5FUU - chains A and E of the 10 polymer chains in the assembly; structure by electron microscopy, 4.19 A resolution (low resolution: residue-level contacts below are approximate; hydrogen-bond / salt-bridge calls are withheld).

# Chain A (and E)
Protein: HIV-1 envelope glycoprotein GP160
Source organism: Human immunodeficiency virus 1
Notes: fragment: gp120, residues 30-502; chain E of this document is another copy of the same molecule, construct and numbering; everything in this record applies to it too
Reference sequence: Q75760 (Q75760_9HIV1); the construct lacks a stretch of the UniProt sequence and is renumbered around it, so the offset changes along the chain: 31-147 = UniProt 30-146; 150-309 = UniProt 147-306; 312-321 = UniProt 307-316; 322-355 = UniProt 318-351; 3 more segments
Chain sequence (473 residues; numbered 31 to 511 plus 1 insertion-coded residue; 9 numbers in that range are skipped by the numbering (no residue carries them; nothing is unmodelled there); the number before each row is that of its first residue):
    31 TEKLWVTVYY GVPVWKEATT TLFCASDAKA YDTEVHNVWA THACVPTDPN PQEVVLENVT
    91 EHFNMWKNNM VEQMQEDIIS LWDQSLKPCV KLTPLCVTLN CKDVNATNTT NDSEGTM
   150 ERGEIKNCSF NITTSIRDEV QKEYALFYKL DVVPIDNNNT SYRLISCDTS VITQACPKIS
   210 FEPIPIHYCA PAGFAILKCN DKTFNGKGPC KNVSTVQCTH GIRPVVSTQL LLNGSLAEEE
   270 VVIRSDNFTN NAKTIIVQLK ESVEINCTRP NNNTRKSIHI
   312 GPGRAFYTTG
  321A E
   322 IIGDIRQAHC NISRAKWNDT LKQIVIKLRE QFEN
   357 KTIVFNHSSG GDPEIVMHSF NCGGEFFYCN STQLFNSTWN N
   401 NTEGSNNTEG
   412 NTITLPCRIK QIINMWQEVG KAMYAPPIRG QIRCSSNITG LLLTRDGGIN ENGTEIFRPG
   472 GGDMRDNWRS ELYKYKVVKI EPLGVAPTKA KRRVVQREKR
Not modelled in the structure: 58-63, 138-147, 403-407, 509-511 (chain E: 59-63, 137-147, 405-409, 508-511)
Disulfides: Cys-54/Cys-74, Cys-119/Cys-205, Cys-126/Cys-196, Cys-131/Cys-157, Cys-218/Cys-247, Cys-228/Cys-239, Cys-296/Cys-331, Cys-378/Cys-445, Cys-385/Cys-418
Covalent attachments: N-acetylglucosamine (NAG) linked to Asn-88, Asn-135, Asn-156, Asn-160, Asn-241, Asn-276, Asn-295, Asn-301, Asn-332, Asn-339, Asn-355, Asn-362, Asn-386, Asn-397, Asn-448; glycan linked to Asn-262, Asn-392
Sequence notes: engineered mutation Thr-31 (Val30 in Q75760)
What the authors report for this chain:
  - post-translational modification sites: Asn-88, Asn-241, Asn-262, Asn-276, Asn-448

# Chain A / chain E interface
Pairs across the interface - 14 pairs, chain A then chain E:
  Thr-123(A) with Ile-165(E)
  Cys-126(A) with Ile-165(E)
  Val-127(A) with Ile-165(E)
  Arg-192(A) with Ile-165(E); Arg-166(E)
  Cys-196(A) with Pro-313(E)
  Asp-197(A) with Arg-166(E); His-308(E); Gly-312(E); Pro-313(E); Gly-314(E)
  Thr-198(A) with Pro-313(E); Gly-314(E)
  Ser-199(A) with Pro-313(E)
Other interface residues (no listed pair), chain A (9 interface residues in all): Val-200
Other interface residues (no listed pair), chain E (7 interface residues in all): Ser-164

# In short
The interface between chain A and chain E involves 9 residues on one side and 7 on the other.
N-acetylglucosamine is covalently linked to Asn-88(A), Asn-135(A), Asn-156(A), Asn-160(A), Asn-241(A) and
Asn-276(A) and 9 more. From the paper: modification sites Asn-88(A), Asn-241(A) and Asn-262(A) among others.
Both chains are HIV-1 envelope glycoprotein GP160 (Human immunodeficiency virus 1). Entry 5FUU (Ectodomain of
cleaved wild type JR-FL EnvdCT trimer in complex with PGT151 Fab) was determined by electron microscopy.
